Entry 5JZY (X-ray diffraction, 1.27 A resolution); this record covers chains L and H of the 3 polymer chains in the assembly.

== Chain L ==
Name: Prothrombin
Organism: Homo sapiens
Notes: EC 3.4.21.5
Reference sequence: P00734 (THRB_HUMAN); the construct lacks a stretch of the UniProt sequence, so the offset changes along the chain: -4 to 0 = UniProt 328-332; 1-14 = UniProt 336-349; 15-17 = UniProt 361-363
Amino-acid sequence (36 residues; numbered -4 to 17 plus 14 insertion-coded residues; the number before each row is that of its first residue; a row labelled like 14A-14K holds insertion residues (14A, then the next letters in order); numbers below 1 keep their minus sign (Thr-4 is residue -4)):
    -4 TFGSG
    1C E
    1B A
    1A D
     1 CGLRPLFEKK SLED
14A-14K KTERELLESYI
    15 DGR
Unresolved in the structure: -4 to -1, 15-17

== Chain H ==
Name: Prothrombin
Organism: Homo sapiens
Notes: EC 3.4.21.5
Reference sequence: P00734 (THRB_HUMAN); the construct lacks a stretch of the UniProt sequence and is renumbered around it, so the offset changes along the chain: 16-36 = UniProt 364-384; 37-60 = UniProt 386-409; 61-77 = UniProt 419-435; 78-97 = UniProt 437-456; 7 more segments
Amino-acid sequence (259 residues; row label = number of the first residue in the row; note: 3 numbers in that range are skipped by the numbering (no residue carries them; nothing is unmodelled there); a row labelled like 60A-60I holds insertion residues (60A, then the next letters in order)):
    16 IVEGSDAEIG MSPWQVMLFR K
   36A S
    37 PQELLCGASL ISDRWVLTAA HCLL
60A-60I YPPWDKNFT
    61 ENDLLVRIGK HSRTRYE
   77A R
    78 NIEKISMLEK IYIHPRYNWR
   97A E
    98 NLDRDIALMK LKKPVAFSDY IHPVCLPDRE TA
129A-129C ASL
   130 LQAGYKGRVT GWGNLKET
147A-147G WTANVGK
   150 GQPSVLQVVN LPIVERPVCK DSTRIRITDN MFCAG
  184A Y
   185 KP
186A-186D DEGK
   187 RGDACEGDSG GPFVMKSP
204A-204B FN
   205 NRWYQMGIVS WGE
   219 GCD
  221A R
   222 DGKYGFYTHV FRLKKWIQKV IDQFGE
Unresolved in the structure: 147A-147G, 246-247
Disulfides: Cys42-Cys58, Cys168-Cys182, Cys191-Cys220
Ion coordination: Na+ site 1: Lys169, Thr172, Phe204A; Na+ site 2: Arg221A, Lys224
Small-molecule neighbours:
  - 6OV (3-cyclohexyl-D-alanyl-N-[(4-carbamimidoylphenyl)methyl]-L-prolinamide): His57, Tyr60A, Trp60D, Glu97A, Asn98, Leu99, Ile174, Asp189, Ala190, Cys191, Glu192, Ser195, Val213, Ser214, Trp215, Gly216, Gly219, Cys220, Gly226
  - N-acetylglucosamine (NAG; 2-acetamido-2-deoxy-beta-D-glucopyranose): Leu60, Pro60B, Asn60G, Trp96

== Interface between chain L and chain H ==
Disulfides between the chains: Cys1(L)-Cys122(H)
Residue-residue contacts (62; chain L residue first):
  Gly0(L) - Ser48(H)
  Gly0(L) - Phe114(H)
  Gly0(L) - Pro120(H)
  Cys1(L) - Pro120(H)
  Cys1(L) - Val121(H)
  Cys1(L) - Cys122(H)  disulfide
  Cys1(L) - Arg206(H)  hydrogen bond (backbone-side chain)
  Asp1A(L) - His119(H)  salt bridge
  Asp1A(L) - Arg206(H)
  Ala1B(L) - Arg206(H)  hydrogen bond (backbone-side chain)
  Gly2(L) - Trp29(H)
  Gly2(L) - Pro120(H)  hydrogen bond (backbone-backbone)
  Gly2(L) - Cys122(H)
  Gly2(L) - Arg206(H)
  Gly2(L) - Trp207(H)  hydrogen bond (backbone-backbone)
  Leu3(L) - His119(H)  hydrogen bond (backbone-side chain)
  Leu3(L) - Asn205(H)
  Leu3(L) - Arg206(H)
  Arg4(L) - Gly25(H)
  Arg4(L) - Met26(H)  hydrogen bond (side chain-backbone)
  Arg4(L) - Pro28(H)
  Arg4(L) - Trp29(H)
  Arg4(L) - Arg137(H)
  Arg4(L) - Trp207(H)
  Pro5(L) - Ser115(H)
  Pro5(L) - Asp116(H)
  Pro5(L) - His119(H)
  Leu6(L) - Ile24(H)
  Leu6(L) - Asp116(H)
  Phe7(L) - Glu23(H)
  Phe7(L) - Ile24(H)
  Phe7(L) - Gly25(H)
  Phe7(L) - Met26(H)  hydrophobic
  Glu8(L) - Lys202(H)  salt bridge
  Glu8(L) - Asn205(H)
  Glu8(L) - Trp207(H)  hydrogen bond
  Asp14(L) - Glu23(H)
  Asp14(L) - Met26(H)
  Asp14(L) - Arg137(H)  salt bridge
  Asp14(L) - Trp207(H)
  Lys14A(L) - Glu23(H)  hydrogen bond (backbone-side chain)
  Thr14B(L) - Arg137(H)  hydrogen bond
  Thr14B(L) - Asn159(H)  hydrogen bond
  Glu14C(L) - Arg137(H)
  Glu14C(L) - Lys202(H)  salt bridge
  Glu14E(L) - Lys135(H)  salt bridge
  Glu14E(L) - Asn159(H)  hydrogen bond
  Glu14E(L) - Tyr184A(H)  hydrogen bond
  Leu14F(L) - Lys135(H)
  Leu14F(L) - Gly136(H)
  Leu14F(L) - Asn159(H)
  Leu14F(L) - Trp207(H)  hydrophobic
  Leu14G(L) - Pro204(H)  hydrophobic
  Ser14I(L) - Gly133(H)
  Ser14I(L) - Tyr134(H)
  Ser14I(L) - Lys135(H)  hydrogen bond (side chain-backbone)
  Tyr14J(L) - Tyr134(H)  hydrophobic
  Tyr14J(L) - Lys135(H)  hydrogen bond (side chain-backbone)
  Tyr14J(L) - Met201(H)
  Tyr14J(L) - Lys202(H)
  Tyr14J(L) - Pro204(H)
  Ile14K(L) - Tyr134(H)
Interface residues without a listed pair, chain L (23 interface residues in all): Glu1C, Lys9
Interface residues without a listed pair, chain H (30 interface residues in all): Asp49, Tyr117, Leu129C

== Summary ==
23 residues of chain L and 30 residues of chain H are in contact, with 1 disulfide bond, 14 hydrogen bonds and
5 salt bridges. Polar pairs include Asp1A(L)-His119(H), Glu8(L)-Lys202(H) and Glu14E(L)-Lys135(H). Ligands of
chain H: compound 6OV. N-acetylglucosamine is covalently linked to Asn60G(H).
Chain L is Prothrombin and chain H is Prothrombin, both from Homo sapiens; the structure, Thrombin in complex
with (S)-1-((R)-2-amino-3-cyclohexylpropanoyl)-N-(4-carbamimidoylbenzyl)pyrrolidine-2-carboxamide, was
determined by X-ray diffraction, deposited together with 6ROT, 6GBW, 5LCE, 5LPD and 5JFD.
